PDB entry 6E9C | X-ray diffraction, 3.20 A resolution | chain A

[Chain A]
Name: Major facilitator family transporter
From: Hyphomonas neptunium (strain ATCC 15444)
Reference sequence: Q0C3L7 (Q0C3L7_HYPNA); residue numbers follow UniProt; this construct covers 1-499
Sequence (508 residues; each row starts with the number of its first residue):
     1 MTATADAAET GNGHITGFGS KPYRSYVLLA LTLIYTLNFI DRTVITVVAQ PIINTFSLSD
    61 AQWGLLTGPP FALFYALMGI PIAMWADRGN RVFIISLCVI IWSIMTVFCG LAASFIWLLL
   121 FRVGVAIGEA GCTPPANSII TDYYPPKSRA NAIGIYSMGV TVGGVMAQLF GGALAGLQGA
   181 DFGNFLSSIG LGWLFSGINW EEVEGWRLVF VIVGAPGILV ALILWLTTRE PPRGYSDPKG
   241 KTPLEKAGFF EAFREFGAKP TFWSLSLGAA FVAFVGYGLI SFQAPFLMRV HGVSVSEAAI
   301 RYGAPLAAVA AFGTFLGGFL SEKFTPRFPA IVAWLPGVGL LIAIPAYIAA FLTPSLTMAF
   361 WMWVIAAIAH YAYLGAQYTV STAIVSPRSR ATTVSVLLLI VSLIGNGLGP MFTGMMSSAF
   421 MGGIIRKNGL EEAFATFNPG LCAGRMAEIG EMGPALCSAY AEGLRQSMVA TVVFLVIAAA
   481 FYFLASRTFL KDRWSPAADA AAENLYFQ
Disordered / not traced: 1-18, 498-508
Cystine bridges: Cys442-Cys457
Modified / non-standard residues: Mse1 (selenomethionine); Mse78, Mse84, Mse105, Mse158, Mse166, Mse288, Mse358, Mse362, Mse411, Mse415, Mse416, Mse421, Mse446, Mse452, Mse468 (selenomethionine; parent Met)
Sequence notes: expression tag (500-508)

[Summary]
Chain A is Major facilitator family transporter (Hyphomonas neptunium (strain ATCC 15444)); the structure,
Selenomethionine Derivative Structure of A Bacterial Homolog to Human Lysosomal Transporter, Spinster, was
determined by X-ray diffraction (same publication as 6EBA and 6E8J).
